8Q6I - chains D and E of the 6 polymer chains in the assembly; structure by X-ray diffraction, 1.60 A resolution.

== Chain D (and E) ==
Protein: Cholera enterotoxin subunit B
From: Vibrio cholerae O1
Notes: chain E of this document is another copy of the same molecule, construct and numbering; everything in this record applies to it too
UniProtKB: P01556 (CHTB_VIBCH); residues 1-103 here correspond to UniProt positions 22-124 (UniProt number = residue number + 21)
Sequence (103 residues; numbered 1 to 103; the number before each row is that of its first residue):
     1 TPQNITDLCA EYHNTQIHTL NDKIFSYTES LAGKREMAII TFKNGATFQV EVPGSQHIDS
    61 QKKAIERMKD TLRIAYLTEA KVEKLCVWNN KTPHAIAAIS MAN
Disulfide bonds: C9-C86
Sequence notes: engineered mutation H18 (Tyr39 in P01556), T47 (Ile68 in P01556)

== Interface between chain D and chain E ==
Pairs across the interface (60):
  T1(D) with R35(E); M37(E); Q49(E); T92(E)
  P2(D) with R35(E); M37(E), hydrophobic; I39(E); P93(E)
  Q3(D) with I39(E); T47(E); T92(E)
  I5(D) with T28(E)
  L8(D) with S30(E); M37(E), hydrophobic
  E11(D) with R35(E), salt bridge
  Y12(D) with A32(E); G33(E), hydrogen bond (side chain-backbone); R35(E)
  I58(D) with K34(E)
  S60(D) with E36(E), hydrogen bond
  Q61(D) with L31(E), hydrogen bond (side chain-backbone); A32(E); G33(E); E36(E)
  K63(D) with E66(E)
  A64(D) with L31(E), hydrophobic
  R67(D) with E29(E); E66(E), salt bridge; K69(E); D70(E), salt bridge; R73(E), hydrogen bond (backbone-side chain)
  M68(D) with E29(E); L31(E), hydrophobic
  D70(D) with R73(E)
  T71(D) with E29(E), hydrogen bond; R73(E), hydrogen bond
  I74(D) with I74(E), hydrophobic; L77(E), hydrophobic
  T78(D) with L77(E)
  A80(D) with L77(E), hydrophobic
  W88(D) with L31(E), hydrophobic
  I96(D) with L31(E)
  A97(D) with S30(E); L31(E), hydrogen bond (backbone-backbone); A32(E), hydrogen bond (backbone-backbone)
  A98(D) with E29(E); S30(E)
  I99(D) with Y27(E); T28(E); E29(E), hydrogen bond (backbone-backbone)
  S100(D) with Y27(E); T28(E)
  M101(D) with S26(E); Y27(E), hydrogen bond (backbone-backbone); Y76(E), hydrogen bond (backbone-side chain)
  A102(D) with F25(E); S26(E); Y76(E), hydrogen bond (backbone-side chain)
  N103(D) with Y76(E); E79(E)
Interface residues without a listed pair, chain D (30 interface residues in all): N4, I65
Interface residues without a listed pair, chain E (27 interface residues in all): P53

== In short ==
The interface between chain D and chain E involves 30 residues on one side and 27 on the other; the contacts
include 12 hydrogen bonds and 3 salt bridges. Among the polar pairs are E11(D)-R35(E), R67(D)-E66(E) and
R67(D)-D70(E).
Both chains are Cholera enterotoxin subunit B (Vibrio cholerae O1). Entry 8Q6I (Cholera holotoxin variant
(chimera with E. coli heat-labile enterotoxin, 1 C-terminal substitution)) was determined by X-ray
diffraction.
